PDB entry 3AVL | X-ray diffraction, 1.88 A resolution | chains A and B of the 4 polymer chains in the assembly

== Chain A (and B) ==
Protein: Integrase
Organism: Human immunodeficiency virus type 1
Notes: fragment: CCD domain; chain B of this document is another copy of the same molecule, construct and numbering; everything in this record applies to it too
UniProtKB: P12497 (POL_HV1N5); residues 50-212 here correspond to UniProt positions 1197-1359 (UniProt number = residue number + 1147)
Chain sequence (183 residues; row label = number of the first residue in the row):
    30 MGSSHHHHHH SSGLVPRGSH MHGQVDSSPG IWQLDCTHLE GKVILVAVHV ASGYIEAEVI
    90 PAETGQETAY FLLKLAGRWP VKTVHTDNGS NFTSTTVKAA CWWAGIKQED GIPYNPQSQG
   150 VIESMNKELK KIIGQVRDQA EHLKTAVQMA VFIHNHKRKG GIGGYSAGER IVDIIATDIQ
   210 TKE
Not modelled in the structure: 30-56, 189-192, 210-212
Sequence notes: expression tag (30-49); engineered mutation S56 (Cys1203 in P12497), D139 (Phe1286 in P12497), H185 (Phe1332 in P12497)

== Interface between chain A and chain B ==
Residue-residue contacts (66):
  Y83(A) with R107(B), hydrogen bond (side chain-backbone)
  E85(A) with R107(B), salt bridge
  A86(A) with R107(B), hydrogen bond (backbone-side chain)
  E87(A) with Y99(B); K103(B), salt bridge; R107(B), salt bridge
  Y99(A) with E87(B); K173(B); T174(B); Q177(B)
  L102(A) with T174(B); Q177(B)
  K103(A) with E87(B), salt bridge; K103(B); Q177(B)
  A105(A) with F181(B); H185(B), hydrogen bond (backbone-side chain)
  G106(A) with F181(B); N184(B), hydrogen bond (backbone-side chain)
  R107(A) with Y83(B), hydrogen bond (backbone-side chain); E85(B), salt bridge; A86(B), hydrogen bond (side chain-backbone); E87(B), salt bridge; W108(B); Q177(B), hydrogen bond; V180(B)
  W108(A) with R107(B); W108(B), hydrophobic
  W132(A) with Q168(B), hydrogen bond; M178(B), hydrophobic; F181(B), hydrophobic; I182(B), hydrophobic
  A133(A) with F181(B)
  Q168(A) with W132(B), hydrogen bond
  K173(A) with Y99(B)
  T174(A) with Y99(B); L102(B)
  Q177(A) with Y99(B); L102(B); K103(B); R107(B), hydrogen bond
  M178(A) with L102(B), hydrophobic; W132(B)
  V180(A) with R107(B)
  F181(A) with A105(B); G106(B); W132(B), hydrophobic; A133(B)
  I182(A) with W132(B), hydrophobic
  N184(A) with G106(B), hydrogen bond (side chain-backbone)
  H185(A) with A105(B)
  Y194(A) with I208(B), hydrophobic
  E198(A) with I208(B)
  V201(A) with V201(B); I204(B), hydrophobic; A205(B)
  D202(A) with A205(B); I208(B); Q209(B), hydrogen bond
  I204(A) with V201(B), hydrophobic
  A205(A) with V201(B); D202(B); A205(B), hydrophobic
  I208(A) with E198(B); D202(B)
  Q209(A) with D202(B), hydrogen bond
Interface residues without a listed pair, chain A (33 interface residues in all): Q95, V165
Interface residues without a listed pair, chain B (33 interface residues in all): V165, H171, Y194

== In short ==
Chain A and chain B each contribute 33 residues to their interface, with 13 hydrogen bonds and 6 salt bridges.
Among the polar pairs are E85(A)-R107(B), E87(A)-K103(B) and E87(A)-R107(B).
Chain A and chain B are both Integrase (Human immunodeficiency virus type 1); the structure, Crystal
structures of novel allosteric peptide inhibitors of HIV integrase in the LEDGF binding site, was determined
by X-ray diffraction (same publication as 3AV9, 3AVA, 3AVB, 3AVC, 3AVF, 3AVG and 6 further entries).
